PDB entry 1GJC | X-ray diffraction, 1.73 A resolution | chains A and B

# Chain A
Name: Urokinase-type plasminogen activator
Organism: Homo sapiens
Notes: fragment: short chain
Reference sequence: P00749 (UROK_HUMAN); residues 1-23 here correspond to UniProt positions 156-178 (UniProt number = residue number + 155)
Chain sequence (23 residues; row label = number of the first residue in the row):
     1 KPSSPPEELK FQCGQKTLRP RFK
Unresolved in the structure: 1-8, 18-23
Swiss-Prot annotation at these positions:
  - site: Phe22, Lys23 (Cleavage)
  - modified residue: Ser3 (Phosphoserine)

# Chain B
Name: Urokinase-type plasminogen activator
Organism: Homo sapiens
Notes: EC 3.4.21.73; fragment: catalytic domain; engineered mutation(s): N145A
Reference sequence: P00749 (UROK_HUMAN); the construct lacks a stretch of the UniProt sequence and is renumbered around it, so the offset changes along the chain: 16-37 = UniProt 179-200; 38-60 = UniProt 205-227; 63-97 = UniProt 234-268; 98-110 = UniProt 271-283; 5 more segments
Chain sequence (253 residues; row label = number of the first residue in the row; note: 1 number in that range is skipped by the numbering (no residue carries it; nothing is unmodelled there); a row labelled like 37A-37D holds insertion residues (37A, then the next letters in order)):
    16 IIGGEFTTIE NQPWFAAIYR RH
37A-37D RGGS
    38 VTYVCGGSLM SPCWVISATH CFI
60A-60C DYP
    61 KK
   62A E
    63 DYIVYLGRSR LNSNTQGEMK FEVENLILHK DYSAD
97A-97B TL
    98 AHHNDIALLK IRS
110A-110D KEGR
   111 CAQPSRTIQT ICLPSMYNDP QFGTSCEITG FGKEASTDYL YPEQLKMTVV KLISHRECQQ
170A-170B PH
   171 YYGSEVTTKM LCAAD
185A-185B PQ
   186 WKTDSCQGDS GGPLVCSLQG RMTLTGIVSW GR
   219 GCALK
  223A D
   224 KPGVYTRVSH FLPWIRSHTK EENGLAL
Unresolved in the structure: 244-250
Differences from the reference sequence: conflict Ala145 (Asn322 in P00749)
Swiss-Prot annotation at these positions:
  - active site (Charge relay system): His57, Asp102, Ser195
  - modified residue: Ser146 (Phosphoserine)
Cystine bridges: Cys42-Cys58, Cys50-Cys111, Cys136-Cys201, Cys168-Cys182, Cys191-Cys220
Small-molecule neighbours: 130 (2-(2-hydroxy-biphenyl)-1H-benzoimidazole-5-carboxamidine): Val41, Cys42, His57, Cys58, Asp189, Ser190, Cys191, Gln192, Gly193, Ser195, Val213, Ser214, Trp215, Gly216, Gly219, Cys220, Gly226
Reported in the primary citation:
  - binding site for 130: Asp189, Ser190

# Chain A / chain B interface
Inter-chain disulfides: Cys13(A)-Cys122(B)
Contacting residue pairs - 23 pairs, chain A then chain B:
  Leu9(A) with Pro114(B)
  Lys10(A) with Pro114(B)
  Phe11(A) with Pro49(B), hydrophobic; Ala112(B); Gln113(B); Pro114(B); Ile118(B); Gln119(B); Thr120(B)
  Gln12(A) with Gln119(B), hydrogen bond (backbone-side chain)
  Cys13(A) with Thr120(B); Ile121(B); Cys122(B), disulfide
  Gly14(A) with Trp29(B); Thr120(B), hydrogen bond (backbone-backbone); Ile121(B); Cys122(B); Met207(B)
  Gln15(A) with Gln119(B), hydrogen bond (backbone-side chain)
  Lys16(A) with Asn26(B), hydrogen bond (side chain-backbone); Trp29(B); Glu137(B), salt bridge
  Thr17(A) with Arg116(B)
Also at the interface, not in a pair above, chain B (19 interface residues in all): Glu25, Gln27, Pro28, Leu46, Ser115

# In short
Chain A and chain B form an interface of 9 and 19 residues respectively; the contacts include 1 disulfide
bond, 4 hydrogen bonds and 1 salt bridge. Polar contacts include Lys16(A)-Glu137(B), Gln12(A)-Gln119(B) and
Gln15(A)-Gln119(B). Ligands of chain B: compound 130. The paper reports a binding site for 130 at Asp189(B)
and Ser190(B).
Here chain A is Urokinase-type plasminogen activator and chain B is Urokinase-type plasminogen activator, both
from Homo sapiens. Entry 1GJC (Engineering inhibitors highly selective for the S1 sites of SER190 trypsin-like
serine protease drug targets) was determined by X-ray diffraction, deposited together with 1GJ4, 1GJ5, 1GJ7,
1GJ8, 1GJ9, 1GJA, 1GJB and 1GJD.
